Entry 8YL5 (electron microscopy, 3.45 A resolution); this record covers chains D and F of the 6 polymer chains in the assembly.

[Chain D]
Name: SIR2-like domain-containing protein
Source organism: Bacillus subtilis
UniProt: A0A162TTM4 (A0A162TTM4_BACIU); residue numbers follow UniProt; this construct covers 1-1005
Sequence (1005 residues; numbered 1 to 1005; the number before each row is that of its first residue):
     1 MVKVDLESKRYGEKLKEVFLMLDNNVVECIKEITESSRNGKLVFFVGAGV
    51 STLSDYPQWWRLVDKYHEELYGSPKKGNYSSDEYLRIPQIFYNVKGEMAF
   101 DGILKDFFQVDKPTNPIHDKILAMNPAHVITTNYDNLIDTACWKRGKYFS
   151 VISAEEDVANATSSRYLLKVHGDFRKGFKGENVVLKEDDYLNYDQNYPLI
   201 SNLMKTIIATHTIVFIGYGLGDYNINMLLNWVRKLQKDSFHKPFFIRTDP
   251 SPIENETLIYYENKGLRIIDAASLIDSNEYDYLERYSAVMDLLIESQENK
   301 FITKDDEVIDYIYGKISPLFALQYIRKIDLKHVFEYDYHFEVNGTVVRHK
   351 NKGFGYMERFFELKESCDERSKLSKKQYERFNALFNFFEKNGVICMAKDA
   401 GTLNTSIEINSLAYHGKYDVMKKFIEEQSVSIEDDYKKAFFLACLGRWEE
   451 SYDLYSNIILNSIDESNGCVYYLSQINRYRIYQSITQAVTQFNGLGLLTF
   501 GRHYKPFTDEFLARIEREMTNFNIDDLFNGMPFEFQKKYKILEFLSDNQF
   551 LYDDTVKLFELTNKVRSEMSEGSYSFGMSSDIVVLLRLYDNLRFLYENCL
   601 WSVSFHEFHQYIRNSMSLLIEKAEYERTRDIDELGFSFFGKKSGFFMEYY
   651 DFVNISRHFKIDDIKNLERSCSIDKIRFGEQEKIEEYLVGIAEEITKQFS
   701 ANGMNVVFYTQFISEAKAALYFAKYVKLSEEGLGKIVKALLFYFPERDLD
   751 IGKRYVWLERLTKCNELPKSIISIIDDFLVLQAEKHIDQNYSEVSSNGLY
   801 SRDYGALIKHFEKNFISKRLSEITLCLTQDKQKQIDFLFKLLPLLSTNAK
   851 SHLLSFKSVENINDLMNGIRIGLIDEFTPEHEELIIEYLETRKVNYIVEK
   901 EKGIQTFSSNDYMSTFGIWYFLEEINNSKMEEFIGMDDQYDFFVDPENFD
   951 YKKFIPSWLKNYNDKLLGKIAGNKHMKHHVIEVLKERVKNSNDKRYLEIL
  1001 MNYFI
Not modelled in the structure: 1-8
Construct notes: conflict S643 (Leu in A0A162TTM4)

[Chain F]
Name: DSAD1
Source organism: Bacillus phage SPbeta
UniProt: O64191 (O64191_BPSPB); residue numbers follow UniProt; this construct covers 1-120
Sequence (120 residues; each row starts with the number of its first residue):
     1 MIEIFKDTGATHDLVYHSKINTFVWDVEFDIVLSDSKELNKCYFVKCFNP
    51 YRINGKCDFAVSSIDIFSEGKRLLIENEFNFKITKAVHVATSKDVTEIVL
   101 HLSERISSPFPIVKEVVYLD
Not modelled in the structure: 1-5
Curated features (UniProtKB/Swiss-Prot):
  - site: F59 (Interaction with host DSR2)
  - mutagenesis: H17 (H17E: Complete loss of the ability to inactivate the host DSR2 NADase activity), K19 (K19E: Complete loss of the ability to inactivate the host DSR2 NADase activity), N21 (N21E: Complete loss of the ability to inactivate the host DSR2 NADase activity), F59 (F59E: Complete loss of the ability to inactivate the host DSR2 NADase activity)

[How chain D and chain F interact]
Pairs across the interface (53; chain D residue first):
  V756(D) - L119(F)  hydrophobic
  S792(D) - R72(F)
  E793(D) - R72(F)  hydrogen bond (backbone-side chain)
  S796(D) - V117(F)
  N797(D) - C47(F)
  Y800(D) - R72(F)  hydrogen bond
  R802(D) - R52(F)
  R802(D) - I53(F)  hydrogen bond (side chain-backbone)
  R802(D) - N54(F)
  D803(D) - R52(F)  salt bridge
  A806(D) - I53(F)
  L807(D) - I53(F)
  H810(D) - I53(F)
  N863(D) - E76(F)
  N863(D) - N77(F)
  N863(D) - E78(F)  hydrogen bond (side chain-backbone)
  N867(D) - E76(F)  hydrogen bond (side chain-backbone)
  I869(D) - C57(F)  hydrophobic
  R870(D) - I75(F)  hydrogen bond (side chain-backbone)
  R870(D) - E76(F)
  I874(D) - C57(F)
  D875(D) - K56(F)  hydrogen bond (backbone-side chain)
  S909(D) - F79(F)  hydrogen bond (side chain-backbone)
  S909(D) - N80(F)
  S909(D) - F81(F)
  N910(D) - F79(F)
  Y912(D) - E78(F)  hydrogen bond
  Y912(D) - N80(F)  hydrogen bond
  I918(D) - F59(F)  hydrophobic
  W919(D) - C57(F)
  W919(D) - F59(F)
  L922(D) - K56(F)
  L922(D) - F59(F)  hydrophobic
  E924(D) - K56(F)
  S957(D) - S107(F)
  K960(D) - S18(F)  hydrogen bond (side chain-backbone)
  K960(D) - K19(F)
  K960(D) - V61(F)
  N961(D) - F59(F)
  N961(D) - A60(F)
  N961(D) - V61(F)  hydrogen bond (backbone-backbone)
  Y962(D) - V61(F)
  N963(D) - N54(F)
  N963(D) - D58(F)
  N963(D) - F59(F)
  N963(D) - V61(F)
  K965(D) - N54(F)
  K965(D) - D58(F)
  L966(D) - F59(F)  hydrophobic
  K969(D) - F59(F)
  D993(D) - S18(F)
  R995(D) - K19(F)
  R995(D) - F48(F)
Also at the interface, not in a pair above, chain D (39 interface residues in all): Y755, L799, F877, F907, I955
Also at the interface, not in a pair above, chain F (30 interface residues in all): I20, N21, P50, G55, D65, P109

[Summary]
The interface between chain D and chain F involves 39 residues on one side and 30 on the other; the contacts
include 12 hydrogen bonds and 1 salt bridge. Polar pairs include D803(D)-R52(F), E793(D)-R72(F) and
Y800(D)-R72(F).
Here chain D is SIR2-like domain-containing protein (Bacillus subtilis) and chain F is DSAD1 (Bacillus phage
SPbeta). Entry 8YL5 (The DSR2-DSAD1 complex with DSAD1 on the same sides) was determined by electron
microscopy together with 8YKF, 8YLN, 8YLT, 8Z18 and 8ZTR from the same study.
